5MG3 - chains G and D of the 6 polymer chains in the assembly; structure by electron microscopy, 14.00 A resolution (very low resolution: no residue pairs are listed; an interface is given only as per-side residue counts).

# Chain G
Molecule: Protein-export membrane protein SecG
From: Escherichia coli
UniProt: P0AG99 (SECG_ECOLI); residues 465-574 here correspond to UniProt positions 1-110 (UniProt number = residue number - 464)
Chain sequence (136 residues; row label = number of the first residue in the row):
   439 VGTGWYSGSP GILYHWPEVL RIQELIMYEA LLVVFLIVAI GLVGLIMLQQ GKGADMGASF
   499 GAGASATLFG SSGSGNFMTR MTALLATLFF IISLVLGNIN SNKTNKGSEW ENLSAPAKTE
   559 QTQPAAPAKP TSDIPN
Disordered / not traced: 439-508, 541-574
Differences from the reference sequence: expression tag (439-464)

# Chain D
Molecule: Protein translocase subunit SecD
From: Escherichia coli
UniProt: P0AG90 (SECD_ECOLI); numbering as in UniProt (aligned over 2-615)
Chain sequence (622 residues; row label = number of the first residue in the row; numbers below 1 keep their minus sign (Met-6 is residue -6)):
    -6 MHHHHHHMLN RYPLWKYVML IVVIVIGLLY ALPNLFGEDP AVQITGARGV AASEQTLIQV
    54 QKTLQEEKIT AKSVALEEGA ILARFDSTDT QLRAREALMG VMGDKYVVAL NLAPATPRWL
   114 AAIHAEPMKL GLDLRGGVHF LMEVDMDTVL GKLQEQNIDS LRSDLREKGI PYTTVRKENN
   174 YGLSITFRDA KARDEAIAYL SKRHPDLVIS SQGSNQLRAV MSDARLSEAR EYAVQQNINI
   234 LRNRVNQLGV AEPVVQRQGA DRIVVELPGI QDTARAKEIL GATATLEFRL VNTNVDQAAA
   294 ASGRVPGDSE VKQTREGQPV VLYKRVILTG DHITDSTSSQ DEYNQPQVNI SLDSAGGNIM
   354 SNFTKDNIGK PMATLFVEYK DSGKKDANGR AVLVKQEEVI NIANIQSRLG NSFRITGINN
   414 PNEARQLSLL LRAGALIAPI QIVEERTIGP TLGMQNIEQG LEACLAGLLV SILFMIIFYK
   474 KFGLIATSAL IANLILIVGI MSLLPGATLS MPGIAGIVLT LAVAVDANVL INERIKEELS
   534 NGRTVQQAID EGYRGAFSSI FDANITTLIK VIILYAVGTG AIKGFAITTG IGVATSMFTA
   594 IVGTRAIVNL LYGGKRVKKL SI
Disordered / not traced: -6 to 0, 28-225, 613-615
Differences from the reference sequence: initiating methionine (-6); expression tag (-5 to 1); conflict Val142 (Ala in P0AG90)

# Interface between chain G and chain D
At this resolution (14 A) residue pairs are not listed: 9 residues of chain G and 15 of chain D lie at the interface.

# In short
9 residues of chain G face 15 of chain D across their interface.
Here chain G is Protein-export membrane protein SecG and chain D is Protein translocase subunit SecD, both
from Escherichia coli. Entry 5MG3 (EM fitted model of bacterial holo-translocon) was determined by electron
microscopy.
